PDB entry 8S3D | X-ray diffraction, 1.65 A resolution | chains A and F of the 6 polymer chains in the assembly

== Chain A (and F) ==
Name: Glutamate dehydrogenase
From: Arabidopsis thaliana
Notes: chain F of this document is another copy of the same molecule, construct and numbering; everything in this record applies to it too
Reference sequence: G7JYL4 (G7JYL4_MEDTR); residue numbers follow UniProt; this construct covers 1-411
Amino-acid sequence (414 residues; row label = number of the first residue in the row; numbers below 1 keep their minus sign (Ser-2 is residue -2)):
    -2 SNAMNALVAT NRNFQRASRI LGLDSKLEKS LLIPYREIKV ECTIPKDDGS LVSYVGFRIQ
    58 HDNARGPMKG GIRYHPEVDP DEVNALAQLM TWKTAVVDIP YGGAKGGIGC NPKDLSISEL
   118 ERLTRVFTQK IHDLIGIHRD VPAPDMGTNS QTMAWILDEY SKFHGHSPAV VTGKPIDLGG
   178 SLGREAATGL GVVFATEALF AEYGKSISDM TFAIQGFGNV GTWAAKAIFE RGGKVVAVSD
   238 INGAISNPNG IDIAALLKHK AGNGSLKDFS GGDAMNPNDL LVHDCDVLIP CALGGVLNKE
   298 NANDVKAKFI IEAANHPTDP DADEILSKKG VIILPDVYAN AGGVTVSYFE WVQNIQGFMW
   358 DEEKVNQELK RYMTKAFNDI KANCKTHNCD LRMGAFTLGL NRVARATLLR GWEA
Not modelled in the structure: -2 to -1
Differences from the reference sequence: expression tag (-2 to 0)
Metal / ion sites: Ca2+ site 1: Ser27, Ile30 (shared with 1 residue of chain E); Ca2+ site 2: Glu38 (shared with 2 residues of chain E); Na+: Asp44 (together with tetraethylene glycol) (shared with 1 residue of chain C)
Small-molecule neighbours:
  - (2S)-2-azanyl-2-oxidanyl-pentanedioic acid (8GL): Lys66, Gly67, Gly68, Met87, Lys90, Lys102, Ala140, Pro141, Asp142, Thr169, Arg181, Asn312, Asn337, Gly340, Val341, Ser344
  - glycine (GLY): Pro141, Thr145, Asn146, Ser147, Gly170, Arg181, Glu182, Asn216
  - NAD (nicotinamide-adenine-dinucleotide): Arg70, Lys90, Asp142, Met143, Gly144, Arg181, Thr185, Gln212, Gly213, Phe214, Gly215, Asn216, Val217, Gly218, Ser236, Asp237, Ile238, Cys288, Ala289, Leu290, Ala310, Ala311, Asn312, Asn337, Gly340

== How chain A and chain F interact ==
Pairs across the interface - 39 pairs, chain A then chain F:
  Ser115(A) - Glu410(F)
  Glu118(A) - Gly408(F)
  Glu118(A) - Trp409(F)  hydrogen bond (side chain-backbone)
  Glu118(A) - Glu410(F)  hydrogen bond (side chain-backbone)
  Arg119(A) - Glu410(F)  salt bridge
  Arg122(A) - Arg407(F)  hydrogen bond (side chain-backbone)
  Arg122(A) - Gly408(F)
  Arg122(A) - Trp409(F)
  Arg122(A) - Glu410(F)  hydrogen bond (side chain-backbone)
  Arg122(A) - Ala411(F)
  Gln126(A) - Ala411(F)
  Gln148(A) - Leu406(F)  hydrogen bond (side chain-backbone)
  Ala151(A) - Leu406(F)
  Trp152(A) - Leu406(F)
  Trp152(A) - Arg407(F)
  Asp155(A) - Arg407(F)  salt bridge
  Glu156(A) - Ala411(F)
  Lys159(A) - Glu410(F)
  Lys159(A) - Ala411(F)  hydrogen bond (side chain-backbone)
  His163(A) - Gly63(F)
  His163(A) - Pro64(F)
  His163(A) - His135(F)
  His163(A) - Arg407(F)
  Pro172(A) - Leu406(F)  hydrophobic
  Asp174(A) - Arg402(F)  salt bridge
  Asp174(A) - Leu406(F)
  Leu175(A) - Ala61(F)
  Leu175(A) - Ala403(F)  hydrophobic
  Leu175(A) - Leu406(F)  hydrophobic
  Leu175(A) - Arg407(F)
  Ile352(A) - Ile352(F)
  Gln353(A) - Val349(F)
  Gln353(A) - Gln353(F)  hydrogen bond (backbone-side chain)
  Gly354(A) - Tyr345(F)  hydrogen bond (backbone-side chain)
  Gly354(A) - Trp348(F)
  Gly354(A) - Val349(F)
  Phe355(A) - Tyr345(F)
  Phe355(A) - Glu365(F)
  Phe355(A) - Tyr369(F)
Also at the interface, not in a pair above, chain A (21 interface residues in all): Leu154, Gly162
Also at the interface, not in a pair above, chain F (23 interface residues in all): Pro97, Arg136, Trp357, Arg368

== Overview ==
21 residues of chain A face 23 of chain F across their interface, with 8 hydrogen bonds and 3 salt bridges.
Among the polar pairs are Arg119(A)-Glu410(F), Asp155(A)-Arg407(F) and Asp174(A)-Arg402(F). Ligands of chain
A: NAD, (2S)-2-azanyl-2-oxidanyl-pentanedioic acid and glycine.
Both chains are Glutamate dehydrogenase (Arabidopsis thaliana). Entry 8S3D (Crystal structure of Medicago
truncatula glutamate dehydrogenase 2 in complex with 2-amino-2-hydroxyglutarate (reaction intermediate) and
NAD) was determined by X-ray diffraction together with 8S38, 8S39, 8S3A, 8S3B and 8S3C from the same study.
